7CH0 - chains E and D of the 12 polymer chains in the assembly; structure by electron microscopy, 3.70 A resolution.

== Chain E ==
Molecule: Phospholipid ABC transporter ATP-binding protein MlaF
From: Escherichia coli K-12
Reference sequence: A0A4V3YUQ9 (A0A4V3YUQ9_ECOLI); numbering as in UniProt (aligned over 1-269)
Chain sequence (269 residues; row label = number of the first residue in the row):
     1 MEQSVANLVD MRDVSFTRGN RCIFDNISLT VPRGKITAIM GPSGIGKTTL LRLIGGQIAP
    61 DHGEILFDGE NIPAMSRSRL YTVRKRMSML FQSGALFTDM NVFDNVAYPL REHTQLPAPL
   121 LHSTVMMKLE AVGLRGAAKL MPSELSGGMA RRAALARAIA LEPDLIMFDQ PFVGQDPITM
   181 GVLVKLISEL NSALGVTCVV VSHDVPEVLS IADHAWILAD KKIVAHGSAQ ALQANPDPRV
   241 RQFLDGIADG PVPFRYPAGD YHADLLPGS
Disordered / not traced: 1-4, 268-269
Differences from the reference sequence: engineered mutation Gln170 (Glu in A0A4V3YUQ9)
Small-molecule neighbours:
  - ATP (adenosine-5'-triphosphate), molecule 1: Arg18, Ile23, Ser43, Gly44, Ile45, Gly46, Lys47, Thr48, Thr49, Arg52, Gln92, Gln170, His203, Tyr256
  - ATP, molecule 2: Ser143, Glu144, Leu145, Ser146, Gly147, Gly148, Met149, Gly174
From the paper describing this entry:
  - binding site for ATP: Lys47, Thr48, Ser146

== Chain D ==
Molecule: Lipid asymmetry maintenance ABC transporter permease subunit MlaE
From: Escherichia coli K-12
Reference sequence: A0A4S5B3V0 (A0A4S5B3V0_ECOLI); residue numbers follow UniProt; this construct covers 1-260
Chain sequence (260 residues; numbered 1 to 260; the number before each row is that of its first residue):
     1 MLLNALASLG HKGIKTLRTF GRAGLMLFNA LVGKPEFRKH APLLVRQLYN VGVLSMLIIV
    61 VSGVFIGMVL GLQGYLVLTT YSAETSLGML VALSLLRELG PVVAALLFAG RAGSALTAEI
   121 GLMRATEQLS SMEMMAVDPL RRVISPRFWA GVISLPLLTV IFVAVGIWGG SLVGVSWKGI
   181 DSGFFWSAMQ NAVDWRMDLV NCLIKSVVFA ITVTWISLFN GYDAIPTSAG ISRATTRTVV
   241 HSSLAVLGLD FVLTALMFGN
Disordered / not traced: 1-2, 260
From the paper describing this entry:
  - mutagenesis - I14N, R97E, L99N, R237E/H241E: decreased growth in response to SDS/EDTA

== Interface between chain E and chain D ==
Residue-residue contacts (29; chain E residue first):
  Gly55(E) with Met134(D)
  Gln57(E) with Glu133(D), hydrogen bond; Met134(D)
  Arg77(E) with Asn29(D); Asp138(D), salt bridge; Leu140(D)
  Tyr81(E) with Glu133(D); Ala136(D)
  Arg84(E) with Glu133(D), hydrogen bond (side chain-backbone); Ala136(D)
  Lys85(E) with Ala136(D)
  Met89(E) with Met134(D), hydrophobic
  Phe91(E) with Ser130(D); Ser131(D)
  Ser93(E) with Glu127(D), hydrogen bond
  Ala95(E) with Glu127(D); Ser131(D), hydrogen bond (backbone-side chain)
  Phe97(E) with Met132(D), hydrophobic
  Thr98(E) with Gln128(D), hydrogen bond
  Asp99(E) with Gln128(D)
  Tyr108(E) with Met135(D), hydrophobic
  Pro109(E) with Met135(D), hydrophobic
  Glu112(E) with Lys39(D); Arg142(D), salt bridge
  His113(E) with Met135(D), hydrogen bond (side chain-backbone); Ala136(D)
  Arg157(E) with Ser131(D); Met135(D)
  Met167(E) with Met134(D), hydrophobic
Also at the interface, not in a pair above, chain E (22 interface residues in all): Met87, Leu96, Arg111
Also at the interface, not in a pair above, chain D (16 interface residues in all): Val137, Pro139

== Overview ==
22 residues of chain E and 16 residues of chain D are in contact, with 6 hydrogen bonds and 2 salt bridges.
Polar pairs include Arg77(E)-Asp138(D), Glu112(E)-Arg142(D) and Gln57(E)-Glu133(D). From the paper: a binding
site for ATP at Lys47(E), Thr48(E) and Ser146(E); I14N, R97E and L99N of chain D, among others, reduce growth
in response to SDS/EDTA.
Chain E is Phospholipid ABC transporter ATP-binding protein MlaF and chain D is Lipid asymmetry maintenance
ABC transporter permease subunit MlaE, both from Escherichia coli K-12; the structure, The overall structure
of the MlaFEDB complex in ATP-bound EQclose conformation (Mutation of E170Q on MlaF), was determined by
electron microscopy (same publication as 7CGE and 7CGN).
